PDB entry 6SHL | electron microscopy, 3.10 A resolution | chains B and C of the 4 polymer chains in the assembly

== Chain B ==
Molecule: VP2
Source organism: Chaetoceros tenuissimus RNA virus type-II
UniProtKB: A0A0B6VJB4 (A0A0B6VJB4_9VIRU); numbering as in UniProt (aligned over 2-232)
Chain sequence (231 residues; numbered 2 to 232; the number before each row is that of its first residue):
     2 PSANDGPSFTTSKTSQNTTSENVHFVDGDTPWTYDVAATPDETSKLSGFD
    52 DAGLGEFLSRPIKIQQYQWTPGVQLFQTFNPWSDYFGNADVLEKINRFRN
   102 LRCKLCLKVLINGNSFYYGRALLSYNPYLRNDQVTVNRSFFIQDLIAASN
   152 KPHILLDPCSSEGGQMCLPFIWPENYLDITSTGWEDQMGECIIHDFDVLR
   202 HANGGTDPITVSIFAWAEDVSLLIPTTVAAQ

== Chain C ==
Molecule: VP3
Source organism: Chaetoceros tenuissimus RNA virus type-II
UniProtKB: A0A0B6VJB4 (A0A0B6VJB4_9VIRU); the construct lacks a stretch of the UniProt sequence, so the offset changes along the chain: 326-365 = UniProt 325-364; 366-586 = UniProt 366-586
Chain sequence (262 residues; numbered 326 to 586 plus 1 insertion-coded residue; the number before each row is that of its first residue):
   326 SRPAVLSDIQPYVPRYCGNLANSDAPETVNKLSVDSKNEL
  365A T
   366 IDTRTMGLGGADELTIHSIASRMTFWRQFDWPESAVTDTLLASMSVQPFC
   416 IDTVTASPVTEIHSTALAFASAPFETWQGSIKFHFKVVCSEYHRGRLRLV
   466 YNPLTNNAGPVAFNQVYSTTIDISNDREFDYECKWTDIRAWNACIGIDGA
   516 TSATFFNTAAAVTGGTPFDNGTLSVYVVNELATPSTAAADVKVQVWVSAG
   566 DDFAVAVPGVGLSQLSYFQQQ
Disordered / not traced: 365A
What the authors report for this chain:
  - catalytic residues: Asp-566 to Phe-568 (proposed by the authors, not directly observed)

== How chain B and chain C interact ==
Contacting residue pairs - 45 pairs, chain B then chain C:
  Ser-116(B) / Ser-455(C)
  Ser-116(B) / Glu-456(C)  hydrogen bond
  Ser-116(B) / Tyr-457(C)
  Phe-117(B) / Ser-455(C)
  Phe-117(B) / Tyr-457(C)  hydrophobic
  Tyr-119(B) / Cys-454(C)
  Tyr-119(B) / Ser-455(C)
  Tyr-119(B) / His-458(C)
  Tyr-119(B) / Ala-554(C)
  Tyr-119(B) / Asp-555(C)  hydrogen bond (side chain-backbone)
  Arg-121(B) / Lys-451(C)
  Arg-121(B) / Val-453(C)
  Arg-121(B) / Glu-493(C)  salt bridge
  Arg-139(B) / Glu-426(C)  salt bridge
  Arg-139(B) / His-428(C)
  Ile-143(B) / Gln-393(C)
  Gln-144(B) / Asp-417(C)  hydrogen bond
  Gln-144(B) / Val-419(C)
  Gln-144(B) / His-428(C)
  Asp-145(B) / His-428(C)  salt bridge
  Leu-146(B) / Phe-390(C)  hydrophobic
  Ile-147(B) / Thr-389(C)
  Ile-147(B) / Phe-390(C)
  Ile-147(B) / His-428(C)
  Ile-147(B) / Ser-429(C)
  Ile-147(B) / Thr-430(C)
  Ser-150(B) / Met-388(C)
  Ser-150(B) / Thr-389(C)
  Ser-150(B) / Phe-390(C)  hydrogen bond (side chain-backbone)
  Ser-150(B) / Trp-561(C)
  Asn-151(B) / Thr-389(C)  hydrogen bond
  Leu-156(B) / Lys-451(C)
  Cys-160(B) / Cys-454(C)
  Cys-160(B) / Ser-455(C)
  Cys-160(B) / Glu-456(C)
  Ile-172(B) / Leu-373(C)  hydrophobic
  Phe-197(B) / Phe-390(C)  hydrophobic
  Phe-197(B) / Gln-393(C)
  Phe-197(B) / Gln-559(C)
  Asp-198(B) / Lys-557(C)
  Arg-201(B) / Asp-555(C)  salt bridge
  Ala-203(B) / Pro-549(C)  hydrophobic
  Ala-203(B) / Ser-550(C)  hydrogen bond (backbone-side chain)
  Ala-203(B) / Ala-552(C)
  Asn-204(B) / Ser-550(C)
Interface residues without a listed pair, chain B (25 interface residues in all): Tyr-118, Gly-120, Phe-142, His-154, Gly-205
Interface residues without a listed pair, chain C (34 interface residues in all): Met-371, Arg-387, Cys-415, Thr-418, Ala-431, Val-452, Ala-553

== Summary ==
Chain B and chain C form an interface of 25 and 34 residues respectively; the contacts include 6 hydrogen
bonds and 4 salt bridges. Polar pairs include Arg-121(B)/Glu-493(C), Arg-139(B)/Glu-426(C) and
Asp-145(B)/His-428(C). From the paper: the catalytic residue Asp-566(C).
Here chain B is VP2 and chain C is VP3, both from Chaetoceros tenuissimus RNA virus type-II. Entry 6SHL
(Structure of a marine algae virus of the order Picornavirales) was determined by electron microscopy.
